8EGB - chains J and K of the 8 polymer chains in the assembly; structure by electron microscopy, 3.80 A resolution.

# Chain J
Name: DNA-directed RNA polymerase subunit beta'
Source organism: Escherichia coli
Notes: EC 2.7.7.6
UniProt: C3SIA2 (C3SIA2_ECOLX); residues 2-1407 here = UniProt positions 2-1407
Chain sequence (1407 residues; row label = number of the first residue in the row):
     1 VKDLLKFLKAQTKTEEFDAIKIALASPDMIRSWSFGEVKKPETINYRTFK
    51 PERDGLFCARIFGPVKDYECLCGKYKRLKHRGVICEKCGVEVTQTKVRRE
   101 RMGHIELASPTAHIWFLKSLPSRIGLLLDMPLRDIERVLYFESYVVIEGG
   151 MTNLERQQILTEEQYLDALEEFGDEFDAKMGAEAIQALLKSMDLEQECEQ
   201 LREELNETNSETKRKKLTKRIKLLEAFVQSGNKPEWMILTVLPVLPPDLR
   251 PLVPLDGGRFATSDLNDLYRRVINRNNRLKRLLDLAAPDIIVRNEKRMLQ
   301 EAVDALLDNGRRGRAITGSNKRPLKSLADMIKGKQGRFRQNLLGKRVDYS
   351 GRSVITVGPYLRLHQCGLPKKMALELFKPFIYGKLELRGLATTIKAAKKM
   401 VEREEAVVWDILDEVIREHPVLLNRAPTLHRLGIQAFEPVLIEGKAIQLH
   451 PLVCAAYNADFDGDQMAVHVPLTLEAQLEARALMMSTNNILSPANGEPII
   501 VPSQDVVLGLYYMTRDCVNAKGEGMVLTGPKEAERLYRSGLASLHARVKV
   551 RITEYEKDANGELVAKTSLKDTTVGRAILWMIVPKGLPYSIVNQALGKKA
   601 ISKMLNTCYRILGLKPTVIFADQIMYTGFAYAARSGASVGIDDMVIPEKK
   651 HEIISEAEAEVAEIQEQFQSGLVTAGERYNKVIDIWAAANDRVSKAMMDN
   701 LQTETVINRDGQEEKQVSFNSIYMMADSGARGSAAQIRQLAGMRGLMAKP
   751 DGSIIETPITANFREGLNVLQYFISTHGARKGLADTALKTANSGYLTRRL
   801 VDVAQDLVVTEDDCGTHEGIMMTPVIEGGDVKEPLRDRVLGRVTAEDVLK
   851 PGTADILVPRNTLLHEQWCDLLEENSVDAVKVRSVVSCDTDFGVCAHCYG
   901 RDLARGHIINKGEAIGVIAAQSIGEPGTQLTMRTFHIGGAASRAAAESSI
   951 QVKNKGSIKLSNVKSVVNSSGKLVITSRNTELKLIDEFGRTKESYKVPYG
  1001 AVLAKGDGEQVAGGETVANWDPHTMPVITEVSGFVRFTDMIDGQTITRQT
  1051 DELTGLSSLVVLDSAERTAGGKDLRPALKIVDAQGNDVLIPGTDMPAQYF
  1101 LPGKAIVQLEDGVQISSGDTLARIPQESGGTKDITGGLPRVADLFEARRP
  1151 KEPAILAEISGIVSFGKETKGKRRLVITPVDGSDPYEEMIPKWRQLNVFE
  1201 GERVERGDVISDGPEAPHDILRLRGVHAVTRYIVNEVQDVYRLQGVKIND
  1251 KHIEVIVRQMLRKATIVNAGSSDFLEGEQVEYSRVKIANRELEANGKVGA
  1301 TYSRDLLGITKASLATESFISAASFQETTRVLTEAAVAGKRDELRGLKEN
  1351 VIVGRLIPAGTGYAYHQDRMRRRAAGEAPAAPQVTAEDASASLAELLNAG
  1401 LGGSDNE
Not modelled in the structure: 1-15, 932-947, 1127-1134, 1374-1407
Construct notes: expression tag (1)
Bound ions: Zn2+ site 1: Cys70, Cys72, Cys85, Cys88; Mg2+: Asp460, Asp462, Asp464 (shared with 2 residues of chain R); Zn2+ site 2: Cys814, Cys888, Cys895, Cys898

# Chain K
Name: DNA-directed RNA polymerase subunit omega
Source organism: Escherichia coli
Notes: EC 2.7.7.6
UniProt: P0A802 (RPOZ_ECO57); numbering as in UniProt (aligned over 1-91)
Chain sequence (91 residues; each row starts with the number of its first residue):
     1 MARVTVQDAVEKIGNRFDLVLVAARRARQMQVGGKDPLVPEENDKTTVIA
    51 LREIEEGLINNQILDVRERQEQQEQEAAELQAVTAIAEGRR
Not modelled in the structure: 1, 85-91

# Interface between chain J and chain K
Residue-residue contacts - 43 pairs, chain J then chain K:
  His364(J) - Val4(K)
  Val415(J) - Lys45(K)
  Arg417(J) - Asn43(K)  hydrogen bond (side chain-backbone)
  Arg417(J) - Asp44(K)  salt bridge
  Glu418(J) - Ala2(K)
  Glu418(J) - Asp44(K)
  Glu418(J) - Lys45(K)
  Glu418(J) - Thr47(K)
  Glu418(J) - Val48(K)
  Glu438(J) - Arg3(K)
  Leu474(J) - Ala27(K)
  Leu474(J) - Arg28(K)
  Leu474(J) - Gln31(K)
  Leu474(J) - Thr46(K)
  Glu475(J) - Ala24(K)
  Glu475(J) - Arg28(K)  salt bridge
  Gln477(J) - Thr47(K)
  Leu478(J) - Ala23(K)  hydrophobic
  Leu478(J) - Thr47(K)
  Leu478(J) - Leu51(K)  hydrophobic
  Glu479(J) - Val20(K)
  Arg481(J) - Thr47(K)
  Arg481(J) - Val48(K)
  Arg481(J) - Leu51(K)
  Ala482(J) - Val6(K)  hydrophobic
  Ala482(J) - Arg16(K)  hydrogen bond (backbone-side chain)
  Leu483(J) - Arg16(K)
  Leu483(J) - Phe17(K)  hydrophobic
  Thr487(J) - Val4(K)  hydrogen bond (side chain-backbone)
  Asn488(J) - Val6(K)
  Asn488(J) - Arg16(K)
  Leu614(J) - Thr5(K)
  Leu614(J) - Gln7(K)
  Lys615(J) - Thr5(K)
  Lys615(J) - Asp8(K)  salt bridge
  Arg905(J) - Arg16(K)
  Asn910(J) - Asn15(K)  hydrogen bond (side chain-backbone)
  Asn910(J) - Arg16(K)
  Glu913(J) - Phe17(K)
  Gly1360(J) - Phe17(K)
  Thr1361(J) - Val20(K)
  Thr1361(J) - Leu21(K)
  Ala1364(J) - Leu21(K)  hydrophobic
Also at the interface, not in a pair above, chain J (27 interface residues in all): Met485, Val618, Gly912, Ala1359
Also at the interface, not in a pair above, chain K (27 interface residues in all): Gly14, Leu19, Glu42

# Overview
Chain J and chain K each contribute 27 residues to their interface; the contacts include 4 hydrogen bonds and
3 salt bridges. Polar pairs include Arg417(J)-Asp44(K), Glu475(J)-Arg28(K) and Lys615(J)-Asp8(K). Asp460(J),
Asp462(J) and Asp464(J) form the Mg2+ site.
Here chain J is DNA-directed RNA polymerase subunit beta' and chain K is DNA-directed RNA polymerase subunit
omega, both from Escherichia coli. Entry 8EGB (Cryo-EM structure of consensus elemental paused elongation
complex with an unfolded TL) was determined by electron microscopy together with 8EG7, 8EG8, 8EH8, 8EH9, 8EHA,
8EHF and 8EHI from the same study.
